5DJJ - chain A; structure by X-ray diffraction, 1.50 A resolution.

[Chain A]
Name: 3'-phosphoadenosine 5'-phosphate phosphatase
Organism: Mycobacterium tuberculosis
Notes: EC 3.1.3.7, 3.1.3.11, 3.1.3.25
Reference sequence: P9WKJ0 (CYSQ_MYCTO); residues 2-267 here = UniProt positions 2-267
Chain sequence (288 residues; each row starts with the number of its first residue; note: 1 number in that range is skipped by the numbering (no residue carries it; nothing is unmodelled there); numbers below 1 keep their minus sign (Met-21 is residue -21)):
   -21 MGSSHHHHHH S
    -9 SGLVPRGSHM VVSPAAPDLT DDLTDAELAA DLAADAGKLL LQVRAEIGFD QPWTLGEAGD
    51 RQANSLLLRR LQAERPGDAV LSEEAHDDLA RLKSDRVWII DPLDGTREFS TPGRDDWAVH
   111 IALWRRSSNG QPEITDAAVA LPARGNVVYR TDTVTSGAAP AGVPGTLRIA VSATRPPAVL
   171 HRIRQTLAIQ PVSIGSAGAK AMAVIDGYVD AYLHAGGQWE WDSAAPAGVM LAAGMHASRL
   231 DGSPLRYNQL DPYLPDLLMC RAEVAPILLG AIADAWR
Not modelled in the structure: -21 to -17, -9 to 11, 117-121
Construct notes: expression tag (-21 to -11, -9 to 1)
Curated features (UniProtKB/Swiss-Prot):
  - binding site (Mg(2+)): Glu73, Asp91, Leu93, Asp94, Asp212
  - binding site (substrate): Glu73, Leu93 to Thr96, Asp212
Ion coordination: Na+: Asp25, Lys83; Mg2+ site 1: Glu73, Asp91, Leu93 (together with phosphate ion); Mg2+ site 2: Asp91, Asp94, Asp212 (together with phosphate ion)

[Overview]
Asp25 and Lys83 coordinate Na+. The Mg2+ site 1 is built by Glu73, Asp91 and Leu93. UniProt lists 5
Mg2+-binding residues and 6 substrate-binding residues.
Chain A is 3'-phosphoadenosine 5'-phosphate phosphatase (Mycobacterium tuberculosis); the structure, Structure
of M. tuberculosis CysQ, a PAP phosphatase with PO4 and 2Mg bound, was determined by X-ray diffraction,
deposited together with 5DJF, 5DJG, 5DJH, 5DJI and 5DJK.
